PDB entry 6L1O | X-ray diffraction, 1.90 A resolution | chains B and A

== Chain B (and A) ==
Molecule: Aminotransferase
Source organism: Bacillus subtilis
Notes: EC 2.6.1.-; chain A of this document is another copy of the same molecule, construct and numbering; everything in this record applies to it too
UniProt: A0A164UM01 (A0A164UM01_BACIU); residue numbers follow UniProt; this construct covers 1-399
Amino-acid sequence (399 residues; numbered 1 to 399; the number before each row is that of its first residue):
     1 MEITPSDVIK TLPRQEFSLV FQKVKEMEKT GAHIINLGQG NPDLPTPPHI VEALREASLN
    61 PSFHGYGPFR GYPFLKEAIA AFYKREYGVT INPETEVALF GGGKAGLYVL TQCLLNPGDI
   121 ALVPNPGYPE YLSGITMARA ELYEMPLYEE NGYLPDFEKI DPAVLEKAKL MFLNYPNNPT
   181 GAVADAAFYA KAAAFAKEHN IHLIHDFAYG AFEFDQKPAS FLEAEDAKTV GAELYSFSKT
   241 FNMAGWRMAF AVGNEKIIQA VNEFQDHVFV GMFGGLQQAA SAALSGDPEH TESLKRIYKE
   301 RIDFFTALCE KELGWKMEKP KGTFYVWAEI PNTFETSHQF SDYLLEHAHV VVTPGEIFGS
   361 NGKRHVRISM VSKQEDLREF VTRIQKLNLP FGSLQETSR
Unresolved in the structure: 393-399 (chain A: 394-399)
Small-molecule neighbours:
  - 4'-deoxy-4'-aminopyridoxal-5'-phosphate (PMP): G102, G103, K104, L107, Y128, Y131, N174, N178, D206, A208, Y209, S236, S238, K239, R247, Y325
  - tyrosine (TYR): F17, F21, G38, Q39, G40, K104, Y128, E130, N178, Y209, K239, Y325, R367
Reported in the primary citation:
  - specificity-determining residues: Y209, Y325 (proposed by the authors, not directly observed)

== How chain B and chain A interact ==
Contacting residue pairs (131):
  M1(B) with K197(A); N200(A), hydrogen bond (backbone-side chain)
  I3(B) with H202(A); T229(A); N254(A); K256(A); I257(A), hydrophobic
  T4(B) with H202(A), hydrogen bond (backbone-side chain)
  P5(B) with C113(A)
  S6(B) with Q112(A), hydrogen bond (side chain-backbone); C113(A), hydrogen bond (backbone-backbone); L115(A); N116(A)
  D7(B) with N116(A), hydrogen bond (backbone-side chain)
  I9(B) with C113(A), hydrophobic; A260(A); E263(A); F264(A), hydrophobic
  L12(B) with E263(A); H267(A)
  P13(B) with H267(A)
  Q15(B) with D266(A); H267(A), hydrogen bond
  F21(B) with F69(A), hydrophobic
  Q39(B) with Y66(A)
  G40(B) with Y66(A)
  N41(B) with G65(A); Y66(A), hydrogen bond (side chain-backbone)
  P45(B) with H64(A)
  T46(B) with H64(A), hydrogen bond (backbone-side chain)
  V51(B) with S58(A); H64(A)
  E52(B) with L59(A)
  L54(B) with S58(A); F273(A), hydrophobic
  R55(B) with R55(A), hydrogen bond (side chain-backbone); S58(A); L59(A)
  S58(B) with V51(A); L54(A); R55(A)
  L59(B) with R55(A)
  F63(B) with G245(A)
  H64(B) with P45(A); T46(A), hydrogen bond (side chain-backbone); V51(A); N242(A); M243(A); A244(A), hydrogen bond (backbone-backbone); G245(A), hydrogen bond (backbone-backbone); W246(A)
  G65(B) with N41(A); G245(A), hydrogen bond (backbone-backbone)
  Y66(B) with G40(A); N41(A), hydrogen bond (backbone-side chain); S238(A); K239(A); A244(A); G245(A); R247(A)
  F69(B) with Q15(A); K104(A)
  K104(B) with F69(A); D266(A), hydrogen bond (side chain-backbone); H267(A); V268(A); F269(A), hydrogen bond (side chain-backbone); V270(A)
  A105(B) with V268(A), hydrogen bond (backbone-backbone)
  Y108(B) with Y108(A), hydrogen bond; F264(A); V268(A), hydrophobic
  Q112(B) with S6(A), hydrogen bond (backbone-side chain)
  C113(B) with P5(A); S6(A), hydrogen bond (backbone-backbone); I9(A), hydrophobic
  L115(B) with S6(A)
  N116(B) with S6(A); D7(A), hydrogen bond (side chain-backbone)
  P117(B) with R139(A)
  S133(B) with H267(A), hydrogen bond
  M137(B) with F264(A), hydrophobic
  R139(B) with R139(A)
  N200(B) with M1(A)
  H202(B) with I3(A); T4(A), hydrogen bond (side chain-backbone)
  T229(B) with M1(A); I3(A)
  S238(B) with Y66(A)
  K239(B) with Y66(A)
  N242(B) with H64(A)
  M243(B) with H64(A)
  A244(B) with H64(A), hydrogen bond (backbone-backbone); Y66(A), hydrophobic
  G245(B) with F63(A); H64(A), hydrogen bond (backbone-backbone); G65(A), hydrogen bond (backbone-backbone); M272(A); F273(A)
  W246(B) with H64(A); F273(A)
  R247(B) with Y66(A); V270(A)
  N254(B) with I3(A)
  K256(B) with I3(A)
  A260(B) with I9(A)
  E263(B) with I9(A); L12(A)
  F264(B) with I9(A), hydrophobic; L12(A); Y108(A); M137(A), hydrophobic
  D266(B) with Q15(A), hydrogen bond (backbone-side chain); K104(A), hydrogen bond (backbone-side chain)
  H267(B) with P13(A), hydrogen bond (side chain-backbone); Q15(A); K104(A); E130(A); S133(A), hydrogen bond
  V268(B) with K104(A); A105(A), hydrogen bond (backbone-backbone); Y108(A), hydrophobic; M137(A), hydrophobic
  F269(B) with A105(A), hydrophobic; F269(A), hydrophobic
  V270(B) with K104(A); R247(A)
  G271(B) with R247(A)
  F273(B) with L54(A), hydrophobic; G245(A); W246(A)
Other interface residues (no listed pair), chain B (74 interface residues in all): E2, V8, R14, S18, P42, E56, P61, L114, K197, V230, I257, M272, L276
Other interface residues (no listed pair), chain A (70 interface residues in all): E2, V8, E52, P61, L114, P117, K169, V230, G271, L276

== Summary ==
The interface between chain B and chain A involves 74 residues on one side and 70 on the other, with 31
hydrogen bonds. Among the polar pairs are M1(B)-N200(A), T4(B)-H202(A) and S6(B)-Q112(A). Ligands of chain B:
tyrosine and 4'-deoxy-4'-aminopyridoxal-5'-phosphate. The paper reports specificity determinants Y209(B) and
Y325(B).
Both chains are Aminotransferase (Bacillus subtilis). Entry 6L1O (Product bound BacF structure from Bacillus
subtillis) was determined by X-ray diffraction together with 6L1L and 6L1N from the same study.
